Entry 1Z63 (X-ray diffraction, 3.00 A resolution); this record covers chains D and A of the 3 polymer chains in the assembly.

# Chain D
Molecule: 25-nt DNA strand
Sequence (25 nucleotides; each row starts with the number of its first residue):
     1 TTTTTTTCGTCTTCGGCAATTTTTT
Disordered / not traced: 21-25

# Chain A
Protein: Helicase of the snf2/rad54 family
Organism: Sulfolobus solfataricus
UniProtKB: Q97XQ5 (Q97XQ5_SULSO); the construct has insertions or renumbered stretches relative to UniProt, so the offset changes along the chain: 430-496 = UniProt 430-496; 498-789 = UniProt 498-789; 790-902 = UniProt 8-120
Sequence (500 residues; each row starts with the number of its first residue):
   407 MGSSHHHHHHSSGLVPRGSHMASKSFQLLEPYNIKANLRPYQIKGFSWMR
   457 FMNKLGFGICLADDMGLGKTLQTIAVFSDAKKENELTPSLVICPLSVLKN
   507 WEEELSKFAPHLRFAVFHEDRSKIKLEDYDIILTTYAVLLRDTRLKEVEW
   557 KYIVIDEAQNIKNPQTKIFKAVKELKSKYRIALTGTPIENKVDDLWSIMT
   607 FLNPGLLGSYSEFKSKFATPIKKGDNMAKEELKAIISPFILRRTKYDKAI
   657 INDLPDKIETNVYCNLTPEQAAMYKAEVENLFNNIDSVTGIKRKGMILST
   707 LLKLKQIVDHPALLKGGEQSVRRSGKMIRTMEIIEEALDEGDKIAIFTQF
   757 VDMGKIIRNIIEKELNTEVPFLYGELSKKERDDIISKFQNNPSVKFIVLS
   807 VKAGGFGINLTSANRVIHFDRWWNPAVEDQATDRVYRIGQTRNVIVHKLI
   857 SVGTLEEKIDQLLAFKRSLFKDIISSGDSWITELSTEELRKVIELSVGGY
Disordered / not traced: 407-431, 810, 832-834, 904-906
Construct notes: expression tag (407-429, 497, 904-906)
Modified positions: Mse-455, Mse-458, Mse-471, Mse-605, Mse-633, Mse-679, Mse-702, Mse-733, Mse-737, Mse-759 (selenomethionine; parent Met)
What the authors report for this chain:
  - binding site for the 25-nt DNA strand: Arg-547, Arg-728
  - conformationally variable residues (side-chain flip): Glu-563
  - catalytic residues: Glu-563 (proposed by the authors, not directly observed)
  - mutagenesis - N569I, Q755A, K808E, R840E, R843E, V850G: decreased catalytic activity on DNA
  - mutagenesis - N569I: decreased binding to DNA
  - mutagenesis - E563Q: abolished catalytic activity on dsDNA
  - mutagenesis - R586W: unchanged catalytic activity (ATPase activity)

# Chain D / chain A interface
Residue-residue contacts (8; chain D residue first):
  DT5(D) with Lys-681(A), salt bridge to the phosphate
  DC11(D) with Leu-546(A), phosphate contact; Lys-573(A), salt bridge to the phosphate
  DT12(D) with Leu-546(A), phosphate contact; Thr-572(A), phosphate contact; Lys-573(A), hydrogen bond to the phosphate; Ile-574(A), hydrogen bond to the phosphate
  DT13(D) with Asn-569(A), phosphate contact
Also at the interface, not in a pair above, chain D (6 interface residues in all): DG9, DT10
Also at the interface, not in a pair above, chain A (8 interface residues in all): Arg-547, Lys-568

# Overview
The interface between chain D and chain A involves 6 residues on one side and 8 on the other, with 2 hydrogen
bonds and 2 salt bridges. Polar contacts include DT12(D)/Lys-573(A), DT12(D)/Ile-574(A) and DT5(D)/Lys-681(A).
The paper reports the catalytic residue Glu-563(A); N569I, Q755A and K808E of chain A, among others, reduce
catalytic activity on DNA; 8 substitutions were tested in all.
Here chain D is a 25-nt DNA strand and chain A is Helicase of the snf2/rad54 family (Sulfolobus solfataricus).
Entry 1Z63 (Sulfolobus solfataricus SWI2/SNF2 ATPase core in complex with dsDNA) was determined by X-ray
diffraction (same publication as 1Z5Z and 1Z6A).
